Entry 6XPZ (X-ray diffraction, 3.45 A resolution); this record covers chains B and C of the 3 polymer chains in the assembly.

Chain B:
Protein: antibody S1V2-83 heavy chain
Source organism: Homo sapiens
Notes: antibody fragment or engineered binder
Chain sequence (243 residues; numbered 1 to 239 plus 4 insertion-coded residues; the number before each row is that of its first residue; a row labelled like 82A-82C holds insertion residues (82A, then the next letters in order)):
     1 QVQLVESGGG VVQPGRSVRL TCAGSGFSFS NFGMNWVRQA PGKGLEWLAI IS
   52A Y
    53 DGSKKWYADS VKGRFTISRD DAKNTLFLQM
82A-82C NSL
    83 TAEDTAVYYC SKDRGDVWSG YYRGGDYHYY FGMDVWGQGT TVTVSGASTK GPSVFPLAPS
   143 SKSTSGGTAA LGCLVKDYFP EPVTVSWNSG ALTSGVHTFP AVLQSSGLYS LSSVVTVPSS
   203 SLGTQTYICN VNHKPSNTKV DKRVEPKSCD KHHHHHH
Not modelled in the structure: 230-239
Cystine bridges: Cys-22/Cys-92, Cys-155/Cys-211

Chain C:
Protein: antibody S1V2-83 light chain
Source organism: Homo sapiens
Notes: antibody fragment or engineered binder
Chain sequence (214 residues; each row starts with the number of its first residue):
     1 DIQMTQSPSS LSTSVGDRVT ITCQASQDIS NFLNWYQQKP GKAPELLIYD ASYLQGGVPS
    61 RFSGSGSGTD FSFTISSLQP EDIATYYCQQ YNSLPITFGQ GTRLEIKRTV AAPSVFIFPP
   121 SDEQLKSGTA SVVCLLNNFY PREAKVQWKV DNALQSGNSQ ESVTEQDSKD STYSLSSTLT
   181 LSKADYEKHK VYACEVTHQG LSSPVTKSFN RGEC
Not modelled in the structure: 212-214
Cystine bridges: Cys-23/Cys-88, Cys-134/Cys-194

Chain B / chain C interface:
Residue-residue contacts (85; chain B residue first):
  Val-37(B) / Phe-98(C)  hydrophobic
  Gln-39(B) / Gln-38(C)  hydrogen bond
  Gln-39(B) / Tyr-87(C)
  Gly-42(B) / Arg-103(C)  hydrogen bond (backbone-side chain)
  Gly-44(B) / Tyr-87(C)
  Leu-45(B) / Gln-38(C)
  Leu-45(B) / Pro-44(C)  hydrophobic
  Leu-45(B) / Tyr-87(C)  hydrophobic
  Leu-45(B) / Phe-98(C)
  Trp-47(B) / Pro-95(C)  hydrophobic
  Trp-47(B) / Ile-96(C)
  Trp-47(B) / Phe-98(C)  hydrophobic
  Ile-50(B) / Ile-96(C)  hydrophobic
  Trp-58(B) / Leu-94(C)  hydrophobic
  Trp-58(B) / Pro-95(C)
  Tyr-91(B) / Lys-42(C)
  Tyr-91(B) / Ala-43(C)  hydrophobic
  Arg-96(B) / Tyr-91(C)
  Tyr-103(B) / Phe-32(C)
  Arg-105(B) / Phe-32(C)
  Arg-105(B) / Asn-92(C)  hydrogen bond
  His-110(B) / Tyr-91(C)  hydrogen bond (side chain-backbone)
  His-110(B) / Asn-92(C)  hydrogen bond (side chain-backbone)
  Tyr-111(B) / Leu-94(C)
  Tyr-112(B) / Tyr-91(C)
  Tyr-112(B) / Asn-92(C)
  Tyr-112(B) / Ser-93(C)
  Tyr-112(B) / Leu-94(C)  hydrophobic
  Tyr-112(B) / Ile-96(C)  hydrophobic
  Phe-113(B) / Tyr-91(C)  hydrophobic
  Phe-113(B) / Ile-96(C)
  Gly-114(B) / Asn-34(C)
  Gly-114(B) / Tyr-36(C)
  Gly-114(B) / Gln-89(C)
  Gly-114(B) / Tyr-91(C)
  Met-115(B) / Tyr-36(C)  hydrogen bond (backbone-side chain)
  Met-115(B) / Leu-46(C)
  Met-115(B) / Phe-98(C)  hydrophobic
  Asp-116(B) / Leu-46(C)
  Trp-118(B) / Tyr-36(C)
  Trp-118(B) / Pro-44(C)
  Gly-119(B) / Ala-43(C)
  Val-136(B) / Glu-123(C)
  Phe-137(B) / Ser-121(C)
  Phe-137(B) / Glu-123(C)
  Phe-137(B) / Gln-124(C)
  Pro-138(B) / Ser-121(C)
  Leu-139(B) / Phe-118(C)  hydrophobic
  Leu-139(B) / Val-133(C)  hydrophobic
  Ala-140(B) / Phe-118(C)
  Lys-144(B) / Phe-116(C)
  Lys-144(B) / Ile-117(C)
  Lys-144(B) / Ser-208(C)  hydrogen bond (side chain-backbone)
  Ser-145(B) / Phe-116(C)
  Ser-147(B) / Phe-116(C)
  Ala-152(B) / Phe-116(C)  hydrophobic
  Ala-152(B) / Phe-118(C)
  Leu-153(B) / Phe-118(C)  hydrophobic
  Leu-156(B) / Gln-124(C)
  Leu-156(B) / Ser-131(C)
  Leu-156(B) / Val-133(C)  hydrophobic
  Lys-158(B) / Gln-124(C)
  Lys-158(B) / Ser-131(C)
  Lys-158(B) / Thr-180(C)
  His-179(B) / Asn-137(C)
  His-179(B) / Asn-138(C)
  His-179(B) / Ser-174(C)  hydrogen bond
  Phe-181(B) / Leu-135(C)  hydrophobic
  Phe-181(B) / Ser-162(C)
  Phe-181(B) / Thr-164(C)
  Phe-181(B) / Ser-174(C)
  Phe-181(B) / Leu-175(C)
  Phe-181(B) / Ser-176(C)
  Pro-182(B) / Ser-162(C)  hydrogen bond (backbone-side chain)
  Pro-182(B) / Val-163(C)
  Val-184(B) / Gln-160(C)
  Val-184(B) / Glu-161(C)
  Val-184(B) / Ser-162(C)
  Leu-185(B) / Gln-160(C)  hydrogen bond (backbone-side chain)
  Gln-186(B) / Gln-160(C)
  Ser-194(B) / Ser-176(C)  hydrogen bond
  Val-196(B) / Leu-135(C)  hydrophobic
  Thr-198(B) / Asn-137(C)
  Lys-224(B) / Glu-123(C)  salt bridge
  Lys-229(B) / Pro-119(C)
Interface residues without a listed pair, chain B (48 interface residues in all): Lys-43, Glu-46, Thr-146, Thr-180
Interface residues without a listed pair, chain C (47 interface residues in all): Tyr-49, Asp-50, Ser-114, Ser-127, Thr-129, Lys-207, Phe-209

Summary:
48 residues of chain B face 47 of chain C across their interface, with 11 hydrogen bonds and 1 salt bridge.
Polar contacts include Lys-224(B)/Glu-123(C), Gln-39(B)/Gln-38(C) and Gly-42(B)/Arg-103(C).
Here chain B is antibody S1V2-83 heavy chain and chain C is antibody S1V2-83 light chain, both from Homo
sapiens. Entry 6XPZ (Human antibody S1V2-83 in complex with the influenza hemagglutinin head domain of
A/Moscow/10/1999(H3N2)) was determined by X-ray diffraction, deposited together with 6XPQ, 6XPX, 6XPY, 6XQ2
and 6XQ4.
